Entry 9EAU (electron microscopy, 3.06 A resolution); this record covers chains B and F of the 14 polymer chains in the assembly.

== Chain B (and F) ==
Molecule: Spike glycoprotein E2
From: Ross river virus (STRAIN T48)
Notes: chain F of this document is another copy of the same molecule, construct and numbering; everything in this record applies to it too
Reference sequence: Q076B2 (Q076B2_9VIRU); residues 1-419 here correspond to UniProt positions 335-753 (UniProt number = residue number + 334)
Sequence (419 residues; numbered 1 to 419; the number before each row is that of its first residue):
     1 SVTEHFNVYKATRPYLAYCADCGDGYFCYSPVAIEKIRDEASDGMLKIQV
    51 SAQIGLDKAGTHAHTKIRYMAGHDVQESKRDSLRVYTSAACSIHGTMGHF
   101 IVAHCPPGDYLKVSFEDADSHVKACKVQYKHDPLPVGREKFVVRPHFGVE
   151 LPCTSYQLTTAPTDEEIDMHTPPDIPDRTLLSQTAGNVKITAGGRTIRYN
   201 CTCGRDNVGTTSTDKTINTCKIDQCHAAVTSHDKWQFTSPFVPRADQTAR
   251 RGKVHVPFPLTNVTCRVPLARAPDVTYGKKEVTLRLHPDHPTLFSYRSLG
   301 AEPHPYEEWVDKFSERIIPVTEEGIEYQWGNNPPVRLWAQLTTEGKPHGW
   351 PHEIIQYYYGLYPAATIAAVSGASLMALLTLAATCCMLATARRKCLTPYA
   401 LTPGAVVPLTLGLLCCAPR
Disulfide bonds: C91-C105, C201-C225

== Chain B / chain F interface ==
Residue-residue contacts (20; chain B residue first):
  Y18(B) - R144(F)
  A20(B) - R144(F)  hydrogen bond (backbone-side chain)
  A20(B) - P145(F)
  A20(B) - H146(F)
  D21(B) - V143(F)
  D24(B) - S92(F)
  D24(B) - H94(F)
  G25(B) - R144(F)
  Y26(B) - H94(F)
  Y26(B) - H104(F)
  F27(B) - R144(F)
  D109(B) - V142(F)
  Y110(B) - V143(F)  hydrophobic
  K126(B) - V143(F)
  V127(B) - V143(F)
  Q128(B) - V142(F)  hydrogen bond (side chain-backbone)
  Q128(B) - V143(F)  hydrogen bond (side chain-backbone)
  Q128(B) - D289(F)
  Q128(B) - H290(F)  hydrogen bond
  F241(B) - H146(F)
Other interface residues (no listed pair), chain B (14 interface residues in all): G23
Other interface residues (no listed pair), chain F (14 interface residues in all): D43, F141, S155, R266

== Summary ==
The chain B/chain F interface involves 14 residues from each chain, with 4 hydrogen bonds. Polar pairs include
A20(B)-R144(F), Q128(B)-V142(F) and Q128(B)-V143(F).
Both chains are Spike glycoprotein E2 (Ross river virus (STRAIN T48)). Entry 9EAU (RRV DKTA VLP in complex
with VLDLR-LBD-Fc) was determined by electron microscopy, deposited together with 9E96.
